Entry 7CLR (electron microscopy, 3.50 A resolution); this record covers chains W and w of the 52 polymer chains in the assembly.

# Chain W
Molecule: Flagellar L-ring protein
From: Salmonella enterica subsp. enterica serovar Typhimurium
UniProt: A0A0J5DWE9 (A0A0J5DWE9_SALTM); residues -20 to 211 here correspond to UniProt positions 1-232 (UniProt number = residue number + 21)
Amino-acid sequence (232 residues; row label = number of the first residue in the row; numbers below 1 keep their minus sign (Met-20 is residue -20)):
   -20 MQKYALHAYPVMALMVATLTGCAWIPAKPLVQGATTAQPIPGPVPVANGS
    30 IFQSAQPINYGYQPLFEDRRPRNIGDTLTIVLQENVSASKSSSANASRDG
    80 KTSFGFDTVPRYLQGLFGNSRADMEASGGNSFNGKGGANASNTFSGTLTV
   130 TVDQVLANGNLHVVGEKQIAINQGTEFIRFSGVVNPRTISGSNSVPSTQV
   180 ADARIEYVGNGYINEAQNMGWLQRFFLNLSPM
Not modelled in the structure: -20 to 0

# Chain w
Molecule: Flagellar P-ring protein
From: Salmonella enterica subsp. enterica serovar Typhimurium
UniProt: A0A0F7J5J5 (A0A0F7J5J5_SALTM); residues -18 to 346 here correspond to UniProt positions 1-365 (UniProt number = residue number + 19)
Amino-acid sequence (365 residues; numbered -18 to 346; the number before each row is that of its first residue; numbers below 1 keep their minus sign (Met-18 is residue -18)):
   -18 MFKALAGIVLALVATLAHAERIRDLTSVQGVRENSLIGYGLVVGLDGTGD
    32 QTTQTPFTTQTLNNMLSQLGITVPTGTNMQLKNVAAVMVTASYPPFARQG
    82 QTIDVVVSSMGNAKSLRGGTLLMTPLKGVDSQVYALAQGNILVGGAGASA
   132 GGSSVQVNQLNGGRITNGAIIERELPTQFGAGNTINLQLNDEDFTMAQQI
   182 TDAINRARGYGSATALDARTVQVRVPSGNSSQVRFLADIQNMEVNVTPQD
   232 AKVVINSRTGSVVMNREVTLDSCAVAQGNLSVTVNRQLNVNQPNTPFGGG
   282 QTVVTPQTQIDLRQSGGSLQSVRSSANLNSVVRALNALGATPMDLMSILQ
   332 SMQSAGCLRAKLEII
Not modelled in the structure: -18 to 0, 127-137, 265-296
Disulfides: Cys254-Cys338
From the paper describing this entry:
  - mutagenesis - K63A/K95D, K63D/K95A, K63D/K95D: decreased stability

# How chain W and chain w interact
Contacting residue pairs - 19 pairs, chain W then chain w:
  Tyr41(W) - Pro106(w)
  Gln42(W) - Gln49(w)  hydrogen bond
  Pro43(W) - Gln49(w)
  Leu44(W) - Asn45(w)
  Leu44(W) - Met46(w)  hydrogen bond (backbone-backbone)
  Leu44(W) - Gln49(w)
  Leu44(W) - Met104(w)  hydrophobic
  Phe45(W) - Tyr20(w)
  Phe45(W) - Gly21(w)
  Phe45(W) - Leu22(w)  hydrophobic
  Phe45(W) - Thr42(w)
  Phe45(W) - Asn45(w)  hydrogen bond (backbone-side chain)
  Phe45(W) - Met46(w)  hydrophobic
  Phe45(W) - Leu103(w)  hydrophobic
  Phe45(W) - Met104(w)
  Glu46(W) - Asn45(w)
  Asp47(W) - Gln41(w)  hydrogen bond
  Asp47(W) - Asn45(w)  hydrogen bond
  Gly170(W) - Gln41(w)
Interface residues without a listed pair, chain w (13 interface residues in all): Leu50, Thr105
From the paper, about this interface:
  - interface residues, chain w: Leu103(w)

# Summary
8 residues of chain W face 13 of chain w across their interface; the contacts include 5 hydrogen bonds. Polar
pairs include Gln42(W)-Gln49(w), Phe45(W)-Asn45(w) and Asp47(W)-Gln41(w). From the paper: K63A/K95D, K63D/K95A
and K63D/K95D of chain w reduce stability; the interface residue Leu103(w).
Here chain W is Flagellar L-ring protein and chain w is Flagellar P-ring protein, both from Salmonella
enterica subsp. enterica serovar Typhimurium. Entry 7CLR (CryoEM structure of S.typhimurium flagellar LP ring)
was determined by electron microscopy.
